Entry 1ML5 (electron microscopy, 14.00 A resolution (very low resolution: no residue pairs are listed; an interface is given only as per-side residue counts)); this record covers chains a and x of the 45 polymer chains in the assembly.

Chain a:
Molecule: 50S 23S ribosomal RNA
From: Escherichia coli
Sequence (2916 nucleotides; row label = number of the first residue in the row; note: 65 numbers in that range are skipped by the numbering (no residue carries them; nothing is unmodelled there); a row labelled like 270A-270Z holds insertion residues (270A, then the next letters in order)):
     1 GGUCAAGAUGGUAAGGGCCCACGGUGGAUGCCUCGGCACCC
    43 GAGCCGAUGAAGGACGUGGCUACCUGCGAUAAGCCAGGGGGAGCCGGUAG
    93 CGGGCGU
   101 GGAUCCCUGGAUGUCCGAAUGGGGGAACCCGGCCGGC
  137A G
   138 GGAA
  141A C
   142 GCCGGUCACCGCGC
   161 UUUU
   171 GCGCGGGGGGAACCUGGGGAACUGAAACAUCUCAGUACCCAGAGGAGAGG
   221 AAAGAGAAAUCGACUCCCUGAGUAGCGGCGAGCGAAAGGGGACCAGCCUA
270A-270Z AACCGUCCGGCUUGUCCGGGCGGGGU
271A-271C CGU
   271 GGG
273A-273F GCCCUC
   274 GGACACCGAAUCCCCAGCCUAGCCGAAGCUGUUGGGAAGCAGCGCCAGAG
   324 AGGGUGAAAGCCCCGUAGGCGAAAGGUGGGGGGAUAGGUG
363A-363F AGGGUA
   364 CCC
   370 GAGUACCCCGUGGUUCGUGGAGCCAUGGGGGAAUCUGGGCGGACCACC
  417A G
   418 GCCUAAGGCUAAGUACUCC
   438 GGGUGACCGAUAGCGCACCAGUACCGUGAGGGAAAGGUGAAAAGAACCCC
   488 GG
   491 GAGGGGAGUGAAAUAGAGCCUGAAACCGUGGGCUUACAAGCAGUCAC
   539 GGCCCCGCAAGGGGUU
   556 GUGGCGUGCCUAUUGAAGCAUGAGCCGGCGACUCACGGUCGUGGGCGAGC
   606 UUAA
  609A G
   610 CCGUUGAGG
  618A C
   619 GGAGGCGUAGGGAAACCGAGUCCGAACAGGGCGCAA
654A-654V GCGGGCCGCACGCGGCCCGCAA
   655 AGUCCGCGGCCGUGGACCCGAAACCGGGCGAGCUAGCCCUGGCCAGGGUG
   705 AAGCUGGGGUGAGACCCAGUGGAGGCCCGAACCGGUGGGGGAUGCAAACC
   755 CCUCGGAUGAGCUGGGGCUAGGAGUGAAAAGCUAACCGAGCCCGGAGAUA
   805 GCUGGUUCUCCCCGAAAUGACUUUAGGGUCAGCCUCAGGCGCUGACUGGG
   855 GCCUGUAGAGCACUGAUAGGGCUAGGGGGCCCACCA
   892 GCCUACCAAACCCUGUCAAACUCCGAAGGGUCCCA
   928 GGUGGAGCCUGGGAGUGAGGGCGCGAGCGAUAACGUCCGCGUCCGAG
  974A C
   975 GCGGGAACAACCGAGACCGCCAGCUAAGGCCCCCAAGUCUGGGCUAAGUG
  1025 GUAAAGGAUGUGGCGCCGCGAAGACAGCCAGGAGGUUGGCUUAGAAGCAG
  1075 CCAUCCUUUAAAGAGUGCGUAAUAGCUCACUGGUCGAGUGGCGCCGCGCC
  1125 GAAAAUGAUGCGGGGCUU
 1142A A
  1143 AGCCCAGCGCCGAAGCUGCGGGUCUGGGG
  1173 GAUGACCCCAGGCGGUAGGGGAGCGUUCCCGAUGCCGAUGAAGGCCGACC
  1223 CGCGAGGCGGCUGGAGGUAAGGGAAGUGCGAAUGCCGGCAUGAGUAACGA
  1273 UAAAGAGGGUGAGAAUCCCUCUCGCCGUAAGCCCAAGGGUUCCUACGCAA
  1323 UGGUCGUCAGCGUAGGGUUAGGCGGGACCUAAGGUGAAGCCGAAAGGCGU
  1373 AGCCGAAGGGCAGCCGGUUAAUAUUCCGGCCCUUCCCGCAGGUGCGAUGG
  1423 GGGGACGCUCUAGGCUAGGGGG
 1444A A
  1445 CCGGA
 1449A G
  1450 CC
  1453 AUGGACGAGCCCGGCCAGAAGCGCAGGG
  1482 UGGGAGGUAGGCAAAUCCGCCUCCCAACAAGCUCUGCGUGGUGGGGAAGC
  1532 CCGUACGGGUGACA
 1545A A
  1546 CCCCCCGAAGCCAGGGAGCCAAGAAAAGCCUCUAAGCA
  1585 CAACCUGCGGGAACCCGUACCGCAAACCGACACAGGUGGGCGGGUG
 1630A C
  1631 AAGAGCACUCAGGCGCGCGGGAGAACCCUCGCCAAGGAACUCUGCAAGUU
  1681 GGCCCCGUAACUUCGGGAGAAGGGGUGCUCCC
  1716 UGG
  1725 GGUGAUGAGCC
  1741 CCG
  1746 GGGAGCCGCAGUGAACAGGCUCUGGCGACUGUUUACCAAAAACACAGCUC
  1796 UCUGCGAACUCGUAAGAGGAGGUAUAGGGAGCGACGCUUGCCCGGUGCCG
  1846 GAAGGUCAAGGGGAGGGGU
  1869 GCAA
  1878 GCCCCGAACCGAAGCCCCGGUGAACGGCGGCCGUAACUAUAACGGUCCUA
  1928 AGGUAGCGAAAUUCCUUGUCGGGUAAGUUCCGACCUGCACGAAAAGCGUA
  1978 ACGACCGGAGCGCUGUCUCGGCGAGGGACCCGGUGAAAUUGAACUGGCCG
  2028 UGAAGAUGCGGCCUACCCGUGGCAGGACGAAAAGACCCCGUGGAGCUUUA
  2078 CUGCAGCCUGGUGUUGGCUCUUGGUCGCGCCUGCGUAGGAUAGGUGGGAG
  2128 CCUGUGAACCCCCGCCUCCGGGUGGGGGGGAGGCGCCGGUGAAAUACCAC
  2178 CCUGGCGCGGCUGGGGGCCUAA
  2205 CCCUCGGAU
  2215 GGGGG
  2224 GACAGCGCUUGGCGGGCAGUUUGACUGGGGCGGUCGCCUCCUAAAAGGUA
  2274 ACGGAGGCGCCCAAAGGUCCCCUCAGGCGGGACGGAAAUCCGCCGGAGAG
  2324 CGCAAGGGUAGAAGGGGGCCUGACUGCGAGGCCUGCAAGCCGAGCAGGGG
  2374 CGAAAGCCGGGCCUAGUGAACCGGUGGUCCCGUGUGGAAGGGCCAUCGAU
  2424 CAACGGAUAAAAGUUACCCCGGGGAUAACAGGCUGAUCUCCCCCGAGCGU
  2474 CCACAGCGGCGGGGAGGUUUGGCACCUCGAUGUCGGCUCGUCGCAUCCUG
  2524 GGGCUGAAGAAGGUCCCAAGGGUUGGGCUGUUCGCCCAUUAAAGCGGCAC
  2574 GCGAGCUGGGUUCAGAACGUCGUGAGACAGUUCGGUCUCUAUCCGCCACG
  2624 GGCGCAGGAGGCUUGAGGGGGGCUCUUCCUAGUACGAGAGGACCGGAAGG
  2674 GACGCACCUCUGGUUUCCCAGCUGUCCCUCCAGGGGCAU
 2712A A
  2713 AGCUGGGUAGCCAUGUGCGGAAGGGAUAACCGCUGAAAGCAUCUAAGCGG
  2763 GAAGCCCGCCCCAAGAUGAGGCCUCCCACGGCG
  2797 UCA
  2801 AGCCG
  2807 GUAAGGACCCGGGAAGACCACCCGGUGGAUGGGCCGGGGGUGUAAGCGCC
  2857 GCGAGGCGUUGAGCCGACCGGUCCCAAUCGUCC
  2891 GAGGUCUUGACCCCUC
Not modelled in the structure: 417A, 654A-654V, 2903-2906

Chain x:
Protein: 50S ribosomal protein L30
From: Escherichia coli
Amino-acid sequence (60 residues; row label = number of the first residue in the row):
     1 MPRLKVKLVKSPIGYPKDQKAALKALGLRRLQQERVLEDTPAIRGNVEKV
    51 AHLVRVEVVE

Chain a / chain x interface:
At this resolution (14 A) residue pairs are not listed: 7 residues of chain a and 10 of chain x lie at the interface.

In short:
7 residues of chain a face 10 of chain x across their interface.
Here chain a is 50S 23S ribosomal RNA and chain x is 50S ribosomal protein L30, both from Escherichia coli.
Entry 1ML5 (Structure of the E. coli ribosomal termination complex with release factor 2) was determined by
electron microscopy.
